PDB entry 5T78 | X-ray diffraction, 2.20 A resolution | chains B and F of the 3 polymer chains in the assembly

== Chain B ==
Molecule: Fab Fragment - AR20.5 - Heavy chain
From: Mus musculus
Notes: fragment: MUC1 peptide APDTRPAP; antibody fragment or engineered binder
Amino-acid sequence (215 residues; row label = number of the first residue in the row):
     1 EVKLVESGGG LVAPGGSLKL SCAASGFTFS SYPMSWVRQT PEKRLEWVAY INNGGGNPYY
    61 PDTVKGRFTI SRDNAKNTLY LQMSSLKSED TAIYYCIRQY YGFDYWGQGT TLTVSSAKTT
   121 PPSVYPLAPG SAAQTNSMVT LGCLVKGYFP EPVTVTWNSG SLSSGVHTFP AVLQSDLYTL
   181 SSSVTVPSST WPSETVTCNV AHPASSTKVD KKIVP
Disordered / not traced: 130-135
Disulfide bonds: C22-C96, C143-C198
Reported in the primary citation:
  - binding site for 2-acetamido-2-deoxy-beta-D-galactopyranose: Y100

== Chain F ==
Molecule: MUC1 Glycopeptide
Amino-acid sequence (8 residues; numbered 1 to 8; the number before each row is that of its first residue):
     1 APDTRPAP
Disordered / not traced: 1
Covalent attachments: 2-acetamido-2-deoxy-beta-D-galactopyranose (NGA) linked to T4

== Interface between chain B and chain F ==
Residue-residue contacts - 12 pairs, chain B then chain F:
  Y50(B) with A7(F); P8(F)
  N57(B) with A7(F); P8(F), hydrogen bond (side chain-backbone)
  Y59(B) with P8(F), hydrophobic
  Q99(B) with R5(F), hydrogen bond
  Y100(B) with T4(F); R5(F), hydrogen bond (backbone-backbone)
  Y101(B) with D3(F); R5(F), hydrogen bond (backbone-backbone)
  G102(B) with R5(F)
  F103(B) with R5(F)

== In short ==
The interface between chain B and chain F involves 8 residues on one side and 5 on the other, with 4 hydrogen
bonds. Polar pairs include N57(B)-P8(F), Q99(B)-R5(F) and Y100(B)-R5(F).
2-acetamido-2-deoxy-beta-D-galactopyranose is covalently linked to T4(F). The paper reports a binding site for
2-acetamido-2-deoxy-beta-D-galactopyranose at Y100(B).
Here chain B is Fab Fragment - AR20.5 - Heavy chain (Mus musculus) and chain F is MUC1 Glycopeptide. Entry
5T78 (Crystal structure of therapeutic mAB AR20.5 in complex with MUC1 peptide) was determined by X-ray
diffraction.
